4DEF - chain A; structure by X-ray diffraction, 1.64 A resolution.

# Chain A
Name: Fructose-bisphosphate aldolase
Source organism: Mycobacterium tuberculosis
Notes: EC 4.1.2.13
UniProt: P67475 (ALF_MYCTU); residue numbers follow UniProt; this construct covers 1-344
Amino-acid sequence (349 residues; row label = number of the first residue in the row):
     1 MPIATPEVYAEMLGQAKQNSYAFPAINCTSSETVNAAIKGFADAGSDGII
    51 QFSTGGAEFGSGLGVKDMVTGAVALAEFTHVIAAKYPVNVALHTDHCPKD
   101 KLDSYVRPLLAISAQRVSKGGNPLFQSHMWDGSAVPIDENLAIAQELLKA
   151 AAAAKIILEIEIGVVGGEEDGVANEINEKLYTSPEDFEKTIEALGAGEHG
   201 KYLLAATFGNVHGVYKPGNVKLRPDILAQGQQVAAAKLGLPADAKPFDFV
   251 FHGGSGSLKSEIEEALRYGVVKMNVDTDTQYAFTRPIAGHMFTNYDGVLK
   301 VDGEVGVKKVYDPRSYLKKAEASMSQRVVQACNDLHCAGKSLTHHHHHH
Disordered / not traced: 1, 168-179, 216-220, 347-349
Sequence notes: expression tag (345-349)
Ion coordination: Zn2+ site 1: His-96, His-212, His-252; Na+: Val-211, Gly-213, Ser-255 (together with acetate ion); Zn2+ site 2: His-344, His-346
What the authors report for this chain:
  - Zn2+ coordination: His-212
  - mutagenesis - G166A/G167A, G167A, E168A (5-fold), D276A (26-fold): decreased catalytic activity
  - mutagenesis - E169A (1800-fold): decreased catalytic activity on FBP

# Overview
His-96, His-212 and His-252 form the Zn2+ site 1. Val-211, Gly-213 and Ser-255 form the Na+ site. The paper
reports that G166A/G167A, G167A and E168A, among others, reduce catalytic activity; Zn2+ coordination by
His-212; 5 substitutions were tested in all.
Chain A is Fructose-bisphosphate aldolase (Mycobacterium tuberculosis); the structure, Active site loop
dynamics of a class IIa fructose 1,6-bisphosphate aldolase from M. tuberculosis, was determined by X-ray
diffraction, deposited together with 4DEL.
